2WYL - chains B and E of the 6 polymer chains in the assembly; structure by X-ray diffraction, 2.59 A resolution.

Chain B (and E):
Molecule: L-ascorbate-6-phosphate lactonase ulag
Source organism: Escherichia coli
Notes: EC 3.1.1.-; chain E of this document is another copy of the same molecule, construct and numbering; everything in this record applies to it too
Reference sequence: P39300 (ULAG_ECOLI); residue numbers follow UniProt; this construct covers 1-354
Amino-acid sequence (360 residues; each row starts with the number of its first residue):
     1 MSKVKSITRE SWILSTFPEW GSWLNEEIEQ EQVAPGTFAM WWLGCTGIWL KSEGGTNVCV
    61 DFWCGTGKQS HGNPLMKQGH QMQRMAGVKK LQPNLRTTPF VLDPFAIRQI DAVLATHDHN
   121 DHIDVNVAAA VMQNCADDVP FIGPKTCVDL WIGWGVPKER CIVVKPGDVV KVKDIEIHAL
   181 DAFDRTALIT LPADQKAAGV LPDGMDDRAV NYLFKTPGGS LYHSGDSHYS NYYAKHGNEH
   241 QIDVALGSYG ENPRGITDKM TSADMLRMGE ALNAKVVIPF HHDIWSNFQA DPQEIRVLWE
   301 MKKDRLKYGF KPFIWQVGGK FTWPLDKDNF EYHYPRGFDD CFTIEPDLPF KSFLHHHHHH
Not modelled in the structure: 73-90, 187-203, 338-360 (chain E: 73-89, 186-204, 339-360)
Modified / non-standard residues: Mse-1, Mse-40, Mse-132, Mse-205, Mse-260, Mse-265, Mse-268, Mse-301 (selenomethionine; parent Met); Mse-76, Mse-82, Mse-85 (selenomethionine)

How chain B and chain E interact:
Pairs across the interface (143; chain B residue first):
  Ser-2(B) / Trp-154(E)
  Lys-3(B) / Trp-154(E)  hydrogen bond (backbone-backbone)
  Val-4(B) / Ala-129(E)
  Val-4(B) / Mse-132(E)  hydrophobic
  Val-4(B) / Gln-133(E)  hydrogen bond (backbone-side chain)
  Val-4(B) / Trp-154(E)  hydrogen bond (backbone-backbone)
  Lys-5(B) / Mse-132(E)
  Lys-5(B) / Gln-133(E)
  Ile-7(B) / Phe-105(E)  hydrophobic
  Ile-7(B) / Val-125(E)  hydrophobic
  Ile-7(B) / Asn-126(E)
  Ile-7(B) / Gln-133(E)  hydrogen bond (backbone-side chain)
  Thr-8(B) / Phe-105(E)
  Arg-9(B) / Pro-18(E)
  Arg-9(B) / Asp-103(E)  salt bridge
  Arg-9(B) / Phe-105(E)
  Trp-12(B) / Pro-18(E)  hydrophobic
  Trp-12(B) / Cys-64(E)  hydrogen bond (side chain-backbone)
  Trp-12(B) / Phe-100(E)  hydrophobic
  Trp-12(B) / Asp-103(E)
  Trp-12(B) / Pro-104(E)
  Trp-12(B) / Phe-105(E)  hydrophobic
  Trp-12(B) / Asn-126(E)
  Ile-13(B) / Ile-13(E)  hydrophobic
  Ile-13(B) / Leu-14(E)  hydrophobic
  Ile-13(B) / Phe-17(E)
  Leu-14(B) / Glu-10(E)
  Leu-14(B) / Ile-13(E)  hydrophobic
  Leu-14(B) / Leu-14(E)  hydrophobic
  Ser-15(B) / Gln-69(E)  hydrogen bond (backbone-side chain)
  Thr-16(B) / Cys-64(E)
  Thr-16(B) / Gly-65(E)
  Thr-16(B) / Thr-66(E)
  Thr-16(B) / Gln-69(E)  hydrogen bond (backbone-side chain)
  Thr-16(B) / Phe-100(E)
  Phe-17(B) / Arg-9(E)
  Phe-17(B) / Ile-13(E)
  Phe-17(B) / Phe-17(E)  hydrophobic
  Phe-17(B) / Phe-100(E)  hydrophobic
  Pro-18(B) / Arg-9(E)
  Pro-18(B) / Gln-69(E)  hydrogen bond (backbone-side chain)
  Glu-19(B) / Phe-17(E)
  Glu-19(B) / Glu-19(E)
  Glu-19(B) / Thr-66(E)  hydrogen bond (backbone-side chain)
  Glu-19(B) / Gln-69(E)
  Glu-19(B) / Pro-99(E)
  Glu-19(B) / Phe-100(E)
  Trp-20(B) / Lys-68(E)
  Trp-20(B) / Gln-69(E)
  Trp-20(B) / Leu-95(E)
  Trp-20(B) / Arg-96(E)  hydrogen bond (side chain-backbone)
  Gly-21(B) / Gln-69(E)
  Ser-22(B) / Gln-69(E)  hydrogen bond (backbone-backbone)
  Trp-23(B) / Lys-68(E)
  Trp-23(B) / Gln-69(E)
  Trp-23(B) / Ser-70(E)
  Trp-23(B) / His-71(E)
  Trp-23(B) / Pro-93(E)  hydrophobic
  Trp-23(B) / Leu-95(E)
  Glu-26(B) / Ser-70(E)  hydrogen bond
  Glu-26(B) / His-71(E)  salt bridge
  Cys-64(B) / Trp-12(E)  hydrogen bond (backbone-side chain)
  Cys-64(B) / Thr-16(E)
  Thr-66(B) / Thr-16(E)
  Thr-66(B) / Glu-19(E)  hydrogen bond (side chain-backbone)
  Lys-68(B) / Glu-19(E)
  Lys-68(B) / Trp-20(E)
  Lys-68(B) / Trp-23(E)
  Gln-69(B) / Ser-15(E)  hydrogen bond (side chain-backbone)
  Gln-69(B) / Thr-16(E)  hydrogen bond (side chain-backbone)
  Gln-69(B) / Pro-18(E)
  Gln-69(B) / Glu-19(E)
  Gln-69(B) / Trp-20(E)
  Gln-69(B) / Gly-21(E)
  Gln-69(B) / Ser-22(E)  hydrogen bond (backbone-backbone)
  Gln-69(B) / Trp-23(E)
  Ser-70(B) / Trp-23(E)
  Ser-70(B) / Glu-26(E)  hydrogen bond
  His-71(B) / Trp-23(E)  hydrogen bond (side chain-backbone)
  His-71(B) / Glu-26(E)  salt bridge
  His-71(B) / Glu-27(E)
  Gln-92(B) / Phe-338(E)
  Pro-93(B) / Trp-23(E)  hydrophobic
  Pro-93(B) / Gly-337(E)
  Leu-95(B) / Trp-20(E)
  Leu-95(B) / Trp-23(E)
  Arg-96(B) / Trp-20(E)  hydrogen bond (backbone-side chain)
  Arg-96(B) / Pro-99(E)
  Thr-97(B) / Pro-99(E)
  Thr-97(B) / Tyr-334(E)
  Pro-99(B) / Glu-19(E)
  Pro-99(B) / Arg-96(E)
  Pro-99(B) / Thr-97(E)
  Pro-99(B) / Thr-98(E)
  Phe-100(B) / Trp-12(E)  hydrophobic
  Phe-100(B) / Thr-16(E)
  Phe-100(B) / Phe-17(E)  hydrophobic
  Phe-100(B) / Glu-19(E)
  Asp-103(B) / Arg-9(E)  salt bridge
  Asp-103(B) / Trp-12(E)
  Pro-104(B) / Trp-12(E)
  Phe-105(B) / Ile-7(E)  hydrophobic
  Phe-105(B) / Thr-8(E)
  Phe-105(B) / Arg-9(E)
  Val-125(B) / Lys-3(E)
  Val-125(B) / Ile-7(E)  hydrophobic
  Asn-126(B) / Ile-7(E)
  Asn-126(B) / Trp-12(E)
  Ala-128(B) / Val-4(E)
  Ala-129(B) / Val-4(E)
  Mse-132(B) / Val-4(E)  hydrophobic
  Gln-133(B) / Val-4(E)  hydrogen bond (side chain-backbone)
  Gln-133(B) / Lys-5(E)
  Gln-133(B) / Ile-7(E)  hydrogen bond (side chain-backbone)
  Trp-154(B) / Ser-2(E)
  Trp-154(B) / Lys-3(E)  hydrogen bond (backbone-backbone)
  Trp-154(B) / Val-4(E)  hydrogen bond (backbone-backbone)
  Val-156(B) / Val-4(E)  hydrophobic
  Asn-252(B) / Arg-336(E)  hydrogen bond (backbone-side chain)
  Pro-253(B) / Arg-336(E)
  Arg-254(B) / Arg-336(E)
  Ile-256(B) / Phe-338(E)  hydrophobic
  Ser-286(B) / Tyr-334(E)
  Asn-287(B) / His-333(E)
  Asn-287(B) / Pro-335(E)
  Asn-287(B) / Arg-336(E)
  Gln-289(B) / Gln-316(E)
  Gln-289(B) / Tyr-332(E)  hydrogen bond (side chain-backbone)
  Gln-289(B) / His-333(E)  hydrogen bond (backbone-side chain)
  Gln-289(B) / Tyr-334(E)  hydrogen bond (side chain-backbone)
  Tyr-332(B) / Gln-289(E)  hydrogen bond (backbone-side chain)
  His-333(B) / Asn-287(E)
  His-333(B) / Gln-289(E)  hydrogen bond (side chain-backbone)
  Tyr-334(B) / Thr-97(E)
  Tyr-334(B) / Ser-286(E)
  Tyr-334(B) / Gln-289(E)  hydrogen bond (backbone-side chain)
  Pro-335(B) / Pro-93(E)
  Pro-335(B) / Asn-287(E)
  Arg-336(B) / Asn-252(E)  hydrogen bond (side chain-backbone)
  Arg-336(B) / Pro-253(E)
  Arg-336(B) / Arg-254(E)
  Arg-336(B) / Asn-287(E)
  Gly-337(B) / Pro-93(E)
Other interface residues (no listed pair), chain B (65 interface residues in all): Glu-10, Glu-27, Gly-65, Gly-72, Thr-98, Gly-155, Glu-251, Gln-316
Other interface residues (no listed pair), chain E (64 interface residues in all): Ser-6, Gln-92, Gly-155, Val-156, Glu-251

Overview:
The interface between chain B and chain E involves 65 residues on one side and 64 on the other; the contacts
include 32 hydrogen bonds and 4 salt bridges. Polar contacts include Arg-9(B)/Asp-103(E), Glu-26(B)/His-71(E)
and Val-4(B)/Gln-133(E).
Chain B and chain E are both L-ascorbate-6-phosphate lactonase ulag (Escherichia coli); the structure, Apo
structure of a metallo-b-lactamase, was determined by X-ray diffraction (same publication as 2WYM).
